Entry 5C08 (X-ray diffraction, 2.33 A resolution); this record covers chains A and B of the 5 polymer chains in the assembly.

[Chain A]
Name: HLA class I histocompatibility antigen, A-2 alpha chain
Source organism: Homo sapiens
Reference sequence: P01892 (1A02_HUMAN); residues 1-276 here correspond to UniProt positions 25-300 (UniProt number = residue number + 24)
Sequence (276 residues; each row starts with the number of its first residue):
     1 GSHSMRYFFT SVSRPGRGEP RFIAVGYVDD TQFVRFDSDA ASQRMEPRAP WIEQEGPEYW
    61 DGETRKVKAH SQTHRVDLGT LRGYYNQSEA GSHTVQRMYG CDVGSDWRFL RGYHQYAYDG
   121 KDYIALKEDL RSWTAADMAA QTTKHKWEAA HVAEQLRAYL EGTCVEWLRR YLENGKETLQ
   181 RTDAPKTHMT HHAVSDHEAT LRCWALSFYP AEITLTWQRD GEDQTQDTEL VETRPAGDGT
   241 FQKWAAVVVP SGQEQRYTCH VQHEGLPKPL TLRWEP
Disulfide bonds: Cys101-Cys164, Cys203-Cys259

[Chain B]
Name: Beta-2-microglobulin
Source organism: Homo sapiens
Reference sequence: P61769 (B2MG_HUMAN); residues 1-99 here correspond to UniProt positions 21-119 (UniProt number = residue number + 20)
Sequence (100 residues; each row starts with the number of its first residue; numbering starts at 0):
     0 MIQRTPKIQV YSRHPAENGK SNFLNCYVSG FHPSDIEVDL LKNGERIEKV EHSDLSFSKD
    60 WSFYLLYYTE FTPTEKDEYA CRVNHVTLSQ PKIVKWDRDM
Differences from the reference sequence: initiating methionine (0)
Disulfide bonds: Cys25-Cys80
UniProt features mapped onto this chain:
  - modified residue: Gln2 (Pyrrolidone carboxylic acid)
  - glycosylation: Ile1 (N-linked (Glc) (glycation) isoleucine), Lys19 (N-linked (Glc) (glycation) lysine), Lys41 (N-linked (Glc) (glycation) lysine), Lys48 (N-linked (Glc) (glycation) lysine), Lys58 (N-linked (Glc) (glycation) lysine), Lys91 (N-linked (Glc) (glycation) lysine), Lys94 (N-linked (Glc) (glycation) lysine)

[Chain A / chain B interface]
Residue-residue contacts - 52 pairs, chain A then chain B:
  Phe8(A) with Ser55(B); Phe56(B)
  Phe9(A) with Phe56(B)
  Thr10(A) with Phe56(B); Phe62(B)
  Val12(A) with Ser33(B)
  Ile23(A) with Leu54(B)
  Val25(A) with Asp53(B); Ser55(B)
  Tyr27(A) with Ser55(B); Tyr63(B)
  Gln32(A) with Asp53(B), hydrogen bond
  Arg35(A) with Asp53(B), salt bridge
  Arg48(A) with Asp53(B), salt bridge
  Gln87(A) with Met0(B)
  Gln96(A) with His31(B), hydrogen bond; Phe56(B); Trp60(B); Phe62(B)
  Arg97(A) with Phe56(B)
  Met98(A) with Phe56(B), hydrophobic
  Gln115(A) with Trp60(B)
  Tyr116(A) with Trp60(B)
  Ala117(A) with Trp60(B)
  Asp119(A) with Met0(B); Ile1(B); His31(B)
  Gly120(A) with His31(B), hydrogen bond (backbone-side chain); Trp60(B)
  Asp122(A) with Trp60(B), hydrogen bond
  His192(A) with Asp98(B)
  Arg202(A) with Asp98(B), hydrogen bond (side chain-backbone); Met99(B)
  Trp204(A) with Met99(B)
  Glu232(A) with Lys6(B), salt bridge; Gln8(B); Ser28(B), hydrogen bond
  Arg234(A) with Gln8(B); Tyr10(B); Met99(B), hydrogen bond (side chain-backbone)
  Pro235(A) with Tyr10(B), hydrogen bond (backbone-side chain); Asn24(B); Tyr26(B)
  Ala236(A) with Arg12(B); Asn24(B), hydrogen bond (backbone-side chain)
  Gly237(A) with Arg12(B); Leu65(B)
  Asp238(A) with Arg12(B)
  Gln242(A) with Tyr10(B); Ser11(B), hydrogen bond (side chain-backbone); Arg12(B), hydrogen bond (side chain-backbone)
  Trp244(A) with Met99(B)
Interface residues without a listed pair, chain A (36 interface residues in all): Thr94, Lys121, Leu206, Val231, Thr233
Interface residues without a listed pair, chain B (26 interface residues in all): His13, Pro14, Pro32, Asp59

[In short]
36 residues of chain A and 26 residues of chain B are in contact; the contacts include 11 hydrogen bonds and 3
salt bridges. Among the polar pairs are Arg35(A)-Asp53(B), Arg48(A)-Asp53(B) and Glu232(A)-Lys6(B).
Here chain A is HLA class I histocompatibility antigen, A-2 alpha chain and chain B is Beta-2-microglobulin,
both from Homo sapiens. Entry 5C08 (1E6 TCR in Complex with HLA-A0e carrying RQWGPDPAAV) was determined by
X-ray diffraction, deposited together with 5C07, 5C09, 5C0A, 5C0B, 5C0C, 5C0D and 6 further entries.
